6GRH - chains A and 2 of the 5 polymer chains in the assembly; structure by X-ray diffraction, 1.85 A resolution.

== Chain A ==
Name: Bacteriocin microcin B17
Source organism: Escherichia coli str. K-12 substr. MG1655
Reference sequence: P05834 (MCBA_ECOLX); aligned to UniProt positions 1-44 over residues 1-44 (the alignment contains insertions or deletions, so no single offset holds)
Amino-acid sequence (52 residues; numbered -7 to 44; the number before each row is that of its first residue; numbers below 1 keep their minus sign (Met-7 is residue -7)):
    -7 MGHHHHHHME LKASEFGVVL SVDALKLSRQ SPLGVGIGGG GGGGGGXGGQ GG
Unresolved in the structure: -7 to 3, 23-37, 40-44
Differences from the reference sequence: initiating methionine (-7); expression tag (-6 to 0); modified residue (39, 39, 39)
Modified positions: OTZ (2-[2-(aminomethyl)-1,3-oxazol-4-yl]-1,3-thiazole-4-carboxylic acid) at position 39

== Chain 2 ==
Name: Microcin B17-processing protein McbB
Source organism: Escherichia coli str. K-12 substr. MG1655
Reference sequence: P23184 (MCBB_ECOLX); numbering as in UniProt (aligned over 1-295)
Amino-acid sequence (295 residues; each row starts with the number of its first residue):
     1 MVLPDIKKGK DMINILPFEI ISRNTKTLLI TYISSVDITH EGMKKVLESL RSKQGIISEY
    61 LLDKLLDESL IDKDKGKEFL ITTGVINKTK TSPLWVNSVI ISDVPHLFSN AREQWKCDGV
   121 FVSHIIDIKD NNINVSDSTL IWLHLENYHS DIVKRIYSKF ESNPGVAFIQ SYYLKESFRI
   181 DGVYSPDLGT PCHFCHIERW LSREEKSFRR NEMSWANLLQ LLKKYQMTLP ALALGESERG
   241 FSYHLIKRRL QELTGTSLVK SHVDNFMSSV SADLITCILC KEPVIHWQAC SCLER
Unresolved in the structure: 1-11
Ion coordination: Zn2+: Cys192, Cys195, Cys290, Cys292

== How chain A and chain 2 interact ==
Residue-residue contacts (17; chain A residue first):
  Val11(A) with Met213(2)
  Leu12(A) with Glu212(2); Met213(2); Ser214(2); Asn217(2), hydrogen bond (backbone-side chain); Leu221(2), hydrophobic
  Ser13(A) with Met213(2); Ser214(2), hydrogen bond (side chain-backbone); Trp215(2); Leu218(2)
  Val14(A) with Met213(2), hydrogen bond (backbone-backbone); Trp215(2)
  Asp15(A) with Lys175(2), salt bridge; Trp215(2)
  Lys18(A) with Lys175(2); Glu176(2), salt bridge; Ile275(2)

== Summary ==
6 residues of chain A and 10 residues of chain 2 are in contact; the contacts include 3 hydrogen bonds and 2
salt bridges. Polar contacts include Asp15(A)-Lys175(2), Lys18(A)-Glu176(2) and Leu12(A)-Asn217(2). Cys192(2),
Cys195(2), Cys290(2) and Cys292(2) coordinate Zn2+.
Here chain A is Bacteriocin microcin B17 and chain 2 is Microcin B17-processing protein McbB, both from
Escherichia coli str. K-12 substr. MG1655. Entry 6GRH (E. coli Microcin synthetase McbBCD complex with
truncated pro-MccB17 bound) was determined by X-ray diffraction, deposited together with 6GOS, 6GRG and 6GRI.
